PDB entry 7TMS | electron microscopy, 3.80 A resolution | chains F and I of the 31 polymer chains in the assembly

== Chain F ==
Molecule: Vacuolar proton pump subunit B
From: Saccharomyces cerevisiae
Reference sequence: A0A6A5Q585 (A0A6A5Q585_YEASX); residues 1-517 here = UniProt positions 1-517
Sequence (517 residues; row label = number of the first residue in the row):
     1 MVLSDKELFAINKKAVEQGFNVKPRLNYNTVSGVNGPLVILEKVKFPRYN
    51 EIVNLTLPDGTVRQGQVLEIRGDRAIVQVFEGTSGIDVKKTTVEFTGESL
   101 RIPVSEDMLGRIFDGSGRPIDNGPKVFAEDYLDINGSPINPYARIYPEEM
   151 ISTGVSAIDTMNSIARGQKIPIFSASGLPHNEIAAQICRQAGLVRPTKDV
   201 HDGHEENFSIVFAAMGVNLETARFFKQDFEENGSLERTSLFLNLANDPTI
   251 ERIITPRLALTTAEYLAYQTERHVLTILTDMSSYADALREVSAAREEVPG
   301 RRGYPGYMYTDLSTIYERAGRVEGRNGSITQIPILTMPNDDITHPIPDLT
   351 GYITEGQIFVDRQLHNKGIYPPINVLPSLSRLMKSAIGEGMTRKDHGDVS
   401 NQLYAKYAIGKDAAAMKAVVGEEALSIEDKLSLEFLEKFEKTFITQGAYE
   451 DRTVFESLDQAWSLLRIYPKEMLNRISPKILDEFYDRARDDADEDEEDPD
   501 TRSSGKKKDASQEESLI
Not modelled in the structure: 1-10, 489-517
Ligand contacts: ADP (adenosine-5'-diphosphate): L379, S380, R381, K384

== Chain I ==
Molecule: V-ATPase subunit E
From: Saccharomyces cerevisiae
Reference sequence: A0A6A5Q7Y8 (A0A6A5Q7Y8_YEASX); residues 1-233 here = UniProt positions 1-233
Sequence (233 residues; row label = number of the first residue in the row):
     1 MSSAITALTPNQVNDELNKMQAFIRKEAEEKAKEIQLKADQEYEIEKTNI
    51 VRNETNNIDGNFKSKLKKAMLSQQITKSTIANKMRLKVLSAREQSLDGIF
   101 EETKEKLSGIANNRDEYKPILQSLIVEALLKLLEPKAIVKALERDVDLIE
   151 SMKDDIMREYGEKAQRAPLEEIVISNDYLNKDLVSGGVVVSNASDKIEIN
   201 NTLEERLKLLSEEALPAIRLELYGPSKTRKFFD
Not modelled in the structure: 1-8, 230-233

== How chain F and chain I interact ==
Residue-residue contacts (72; chain F residue first):
  K14(F) - L220(I)
  K14(F) - P225(I)
  K14(F) - R229(I)
  A15(F) - L220(I)  hydrophobic
  E17(F) - P216(I)
  G19(F) - A214(I)
  F20(F) - L210(I)
  F20(F) - A214(I)  hydrophobic
  F20(F) - A217(I)  hydrophobic
  F20(F) - I218(I)  hydrophobic
  V22(F) - R206(I)
  V22(F) - L209(I)  hydrophobic
  V22(F) - L210(I)  hydrophobic
  K23(F) - L209(I)
  P24(F) - E127(I)
  P24(F) - K131(I)
  P24(F) - I199(I)  hydrophobic
  P24(F) - N201(I)
  R25(F) - E198(I)
  R25(F) - I199(I)
  R25(F) - L209(I)
  L26(F) - K131(I)
  L26(F) - L132(I)  hydrophobic
  L26(F) - E198(I)
  L26(F) - I199(I)  hydrophobic
  N27(F) - I197(I)
  N27(F) - E198(I)  hydrogen bond (backbone-backbone)
  Y28(F) - K196(I)
  Y28(F) - I197(I)  hydrophobic
  N29(F) - K196(I)  hydrogen bond (backbone-backbone)
  T30(F) - K196(I)
  K45(F) - L132(I)
  K45(F) - E134(I)  salt bridge
  S105(F) - R219(I)
  E106(F) - S226(I)
  D107(F) - L89(I)
  D107(F) - R219(I)  salt bridge
  L109(F) - R85(I)
  G110(F) - R85(I)  hydrogen bond (backbone-side chain)
  R111(F) - L86(I)
  R111(F) - L89(I)
  D121(F) - L86(I)
  G123(F) - L86(I)
  P124(F) - L86(I)
  P124(F) - L89(I)  hydrophobic
  P124(F) - S90(I)
  P124(F) - E93(I)
  K125(F) - E93(I)  hydrogen bond (backbone-side chain)
  K125(F) - L215(I)
  V126(F) - L215(I)
  F127(F) - R92(I)
  F127(F) - L96(I)  hydrophobic
  F127(F) - R219(I)
  F127(F) - Y223(I)  hydrophobic
  A128(F) - L215(I)
  A128(F) - P216(I)
  A128(F) - R219(I)
  E129(F) - P216(I)
  E129(F) - R219(I)  salt bridge
  E129(F) - S226(I)
  D130(F) - P216(I)
  Y131(F) - E212(I)  hydrogen bond (side chain-backbone)
  Y131(F) - E213(I)
  Y131(F) - L215(I)
  Y131(F) - P216(I)
  E230(F) - Q74(I)
  E230(F) - S78(I)
  E231(F) - L71(I)
  E231(F) - Q74(I)
  E236(F) - R85(I)
  Q269(F) - R229(I)
  T270(F) - T228(I)
Also at the interface, not in a pair above, chain F (40 interface residues in all): I11, L235, E271, R272
Also at the interface, not in a pair above, chain I (39 interface residues in all): I75, N82, N200

== In short ==
Chain F and chain I form an interface of 40 and 39 residues respectively; the contacts include 5 hydrogen
bonds and 3 salt bridges. Polar contacts include K45(F)-E134(I), D107(F)-R219(I) and E129(F)-R219(I). Bound to
chain F: ADP.
Chain F is Vacuolar proton pump subunit B and chain I is V-ATPase subunit E, both from Saccharomyces
cerevisiae; the structure, V-ATPase from Saccharomyces cerevisiae, State 2, was determined by electron
microscopy (same publication as 7TMM, 7TMO, 7TMP, 7TMQ, 7TMR and 7TMT).
